Entry 4JMF (X-ray diffraction, 2.10 A resolution); this record covers chains B and C of the 3 polymer chains in the assembly.

== Chain B (and C) ==
Molecule: Probable chaperone
Source organism: Pseudomonas aeruginosa
Notes: chain C of this document is another copy of the same molecule, construct and numbering; everything in this record applies to it too
UniProtKB: G3XD93 (G3XD93_PSEAE); numbering as in UniProt (aligned over 1-116)
Chain sequence (116 residues; row label = number of the first residue in the row):
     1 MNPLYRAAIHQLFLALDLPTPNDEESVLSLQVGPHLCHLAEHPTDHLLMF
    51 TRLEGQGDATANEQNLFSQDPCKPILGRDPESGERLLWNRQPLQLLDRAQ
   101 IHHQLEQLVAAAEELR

== Interface between chain B and chain C ==
Contacting residue pairs - 63 pairs, chain B then chain C:
  His42(B) with Phe67(C); Ser68(C); Gln69(C)
  Pro43(B) with Gln69(C); Pro71(C), hydrophobic
  His46(B) with Pro71(C)
  Leu48(B) with Phe67(C), hydrophobic
  Ala59(B) with Ala61(C); Asn62(C); Asn65(C), hydrogen bond (backbone-side chain)
  Thr60(B) with Ala61(C); Asn65(C), hydrogen bond (backbone-side chain); Leu76(C)
  Ala61(B) with Ala61(C); Leu76(C); Gly77(C); Arg78(C), hydrogen bond (backbone-side chain); Arg85(C)
  Asn62(B) with Gly77(C); Arg78(C), hydrogen bond (backbone-backbone)
  Glu63(B) with Arg78(C); Pro80(C)
  Asn65(B) with Asn65(C); Ile75(C); Leu76(C); Gly77(C); Trp88(C), hydrogen bond (backbone-side chain)
  Leu66(B) with Gly77(C); Arg78(C); Asp79(C); Leu86(C), hydrophobic; Trp88(C)
  Phe67(B) with Leu48(C), hydrophobic; Trp88(C)
  Ser68(B) with His42(C); Arg90(C), hydrogen bond (backbone-side chain)
  Gln69(B) with His42(C); Pro43(C)
  Pro71(B) with Pro43(C); His46(C); Arg90(C)
  Ile75(B) with Asn65(C); Ile75(C), hydrophobic; Trp88(C), hydrophobic
  Leu76(B) with Asn65(C)
  Gly77(B) with Asn62(C); Asn65(C); Leu66(C)
  Arg78(B) with Asn62(C), hydrogen bond (backbone-backbone); Glu63(C); Leu66(C)
  Asp79(B) with Leu66(C)
  Pro80(B) with Glu63(C)
  Leu86(B) with Phe67(C), hydrophobic
  Trp88(B) with Asn65(C), hydrogen bond (side chain-backbone); Leu66(C); Phe67(C)
  Arg90(B) with Ser68(C), hydrogen bond (side chain-backbone); Pro71(C)
  Pro92(B) with Pro92(C), hydrophobic; Leu95(C), hydrophobic
  Gln94(B) with Leu95(C)
  Leu95(B) with Pro92(C), hydrophobic
Interface residues without a listed pair, chain B (28 interface residues in all): Asp70
Interface residues without a listed pair, chain C (28 interface residues in all): Phe50, Asp70, Gln94

== Overview ==
The chain B/chain C interface involves 28 residues from each chain; the contacts include 9 hydrogen bonds.
Polar pairs include Ala59(B)-Asn65(C), Thr60(B)-Asn65(C) and Ala61(B)-Arg78(C).
Chain B and chain C are both Probable chaperone (Pseudomonas aeruginosa); the structure, Crystal structure of
ExoT (residues 28 -77)- SpcS complex from Pseudomonas aeruginosa at 2.1 angstrom, was determined by X-ray
diffraction.
